PDB entry 3V4Q | X-ray diffraction, 3.06 A resolution | chain A

Chain A:
Name: Prelamin-A/C
Organism: Homo sapiens
Notes: fragment: Coil 2b
Reference sequence: P02545 (LMNA_HUMAN); residue numbers follow UniProt; this construct covers 313-386
Sequence (74 residues; numbered 313 to 386; the number before each row is that of its first residue):
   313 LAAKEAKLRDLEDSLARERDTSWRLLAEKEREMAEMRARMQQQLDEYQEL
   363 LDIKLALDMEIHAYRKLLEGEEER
Sequence notes: engineered mutation Trp335 (Arg in P02545)
Curated features (UniProtKB/Swiss-Prot):
  - site: Asp325 (Stutter), Glu330 (Heptad change of phase)
  - modified residue (N6-acetyllysine): Lys316, Lys341
  - cross-link (Glycyl lysine isopeptide (Lys-Gly)): Lys366 (interchain with G-Cter in SUMO2), Lys378 (interchain with G-Cter in SUMO2)
  - natural variant: Glu317 (E317K: In CMD1A), Ala318 (A318T: In CMD1A), Arg336 (R336Q: In EDMD2), Arg343 (R343Q: In EDMD2), Arg349 (R349L: In CMD1A), Gln355 (deletion: In EDMD2), Glu358 (E358K: In EDMD2 and MDCL), Glu361 (E361K: In EDMD2), Met371 (M371K: In EDMD2), Arg377 (R377H: In EDMD2; R377L: In EDMD2), Leu380 (L380S: In MDCL), Arg386 (R386K: In EDMD2)
  - mutagenesis: Ile373 (I373E: Impaired lamin assembly), Ala375 (A375D: Impaired lamin assembly), Arg377 (R377H/P: Impaired lamin assembly), Glu381 (E381K: Impaired lamin assembly), Glu384 (E384K: Impaired lamin assembly), Arg386 (R386M: Loss of interaction with IFFO1; R386V/L/P: Impaired lamin assembly)

Summary:
From UniProt: 6 mutagenesis sites.
Chain A is Prelamin-A/C (Homo sapiens); the structure, Structure of R335W mutant of human Lamin, was
determined by X-ray diffraction (same publication as 3V4W and 3V5B).
